7YQH - chains F and H of the 8 polymer chains in the assembly; structure by electron microscopy, 5.60 A resolution (low resolution: residue-level contacts below are approximate; hydrogen-bond / salt-bridge calls are withheld).

Chain F:
Molecule: Non-structural maintenance of chromosomes element 1
Source organism: Saccharomyces cerevisiae S288C
Notes: EC 2.3.2.27
UniProt: Q07913 (NSE1_YEAST); residue numbers follow UniProt; this construct covers 1-336
Sequence (336 residues; row label = number of the first residue in the row):
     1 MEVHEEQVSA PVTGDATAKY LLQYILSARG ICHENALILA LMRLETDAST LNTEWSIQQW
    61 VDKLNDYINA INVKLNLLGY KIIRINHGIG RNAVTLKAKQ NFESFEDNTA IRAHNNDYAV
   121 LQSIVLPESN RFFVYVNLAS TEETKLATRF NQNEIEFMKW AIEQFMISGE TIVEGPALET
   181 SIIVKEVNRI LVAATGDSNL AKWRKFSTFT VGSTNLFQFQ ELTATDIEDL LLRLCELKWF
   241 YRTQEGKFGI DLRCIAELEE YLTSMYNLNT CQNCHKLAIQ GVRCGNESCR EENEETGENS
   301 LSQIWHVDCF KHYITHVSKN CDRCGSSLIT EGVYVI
Unresolved in the structure: 1-10, 104-107
Swiss-Prot annotation at these positions:
  - zinc finger: Leu-268 to Ser-327 (RING-type)

Chain H:
Molecule: Non-structural maintenance of chromosomes element 4
Source organism: Saccharomyces cerevisiae S288C
UniProt: A0A6L0Z6W9 (A0A6L0Z6W9_YEASX); residues 1-402 here = UniProt positions 1-402
Sequence (402 residues; numbered 1 to 402; the number before each row is that of its first residue):
     1 MSSTVISRKR RNSTVTEPDS SGETRKQKKS RSDEKSSSSK DGDPQLEFKV LQGYRDLESE
    61 MHKGRAQVTR TGDIGVAMDN LNAVDSLFNK VIGIKNNGLF AHDARAMVSI SELAQISVRN
   121 LKFDDSRSMV NLENIVNSLK RYMLKEHFKL NNIAENRNDL TLAADEQSAA DQQEESDGDI
   181 DRTPDDNHTD KATSSFKATS MRHSYLQQFS HYNEFSQFNW FRIGALYNTI SKNAPITDHL
   241 MGPLSIEKKP RVLTQRRRNN DQVGEKITAE KITQHSLNST QQETTPEQVK KCFKKLSKKL
   301 GPEGSINLFK FIIDPNSFSR SIENLFYTSF LIKEGKLLME HDEEGLPTIK IKQSISHTDS
   361 RSKEIERQRR RAAHQNHIIF QMDMPTWRKL IKKYNITSPF LD
Unresolved in the structure: 1-215, 251-295

Interface between chain F and chain H:
Pairs across the interface (37; chain F residue first):
  Leu-26(F) / Ile-236(H)
  Leu-26(F) / Asp-238(H)
  Ser-27(F) / Ile-236(H)
  Arg-29(F) / Ile-236(H)
  Arg-29(F) / Asp-238(H)
  Gly-30(F) / Asp-238(H)
  Tyr-135(F) / Leu-240(H)
  Val-136(F) / Leu-240(H)
  Asn-137(F) / Leu-240(H)
  Ser-140(F) / Ser-245(H)
  Ser-140(F) / Ile-246(H)
  Ser-140(F) / Glu-247(H)
  Thr-141(F) / Ile-246(H)
  Thr-141(F) / Glu-247(H)
  Lys-145(F) / His-239(H)
  Lys-145(F) / Pro-243(H)
  Leu-146(F) / Pro-243(H)
  Ala-147(F) / His-239(H)
  Ala-147(F) / Pro-243(H)
  Thr-148(F) / His-239(H)
  Thr-148(F) / Leu-240(H)
  Ile-155(F) / Met-241(H)
  Ile-155(F) / Leu-244(H)
  Met-158(F) / Leu-244(H)
  Lys-159(F) / Leu-244(H)
  Leu-237(F) / Asp-238(H)
  Trp-239(F) / Asp-238(H)
  Trp-239(F) / Leu-240(H)
  Arg-253(F) / Asp-238(H)
  Arg-253(F) / Leu-240(H)
  Glu-257(F) / Leu-240(H)
  Glu-257(F) / Met-241(H)
  Glu-257(F) / Gly-242(H)
  Leu-258(F) / Leu-244(H)
  Leu-258(F) / Ser-245(H)
  Glu-260(F) / Ser-245(H)
  Tyr-261(F) / Ser-245(H)
Interface residues without a listed pair, chain F (24 interface residues in all): Phe-150
Interface residues without a listed pair, chain H (12 interface residues in all): Thr-237

Overview:
The interface between chain F and chain H involves 24 residues on one side and 12 on the other.
Chain F is Non-structural maintenance of chromosomes element 1 and chain H is Non-structural maintenance of
chromosomes element 4, both from Saccharomyces cerevisiae S288C; the structure, Cryo-EM structure of 8-subunit
Smc5/6, was determined by electron microscopy, deposited together with 7YLM, 7YMD, 8HQS, 8I13, 8I21, 8I4U and
6 further entries.
